1PE0 - chains A and B; structure by X-ray diffraction, 1.70 A resolution.

[Chain A]
Protein: DJ-1
From: Homo sapiens
Reference sequence: Q99497 (PARK7_HUMAN); numbering as in UniProt (aligned over 1-189)
Sequence (197 residues; each row starts with the number of its first residue):
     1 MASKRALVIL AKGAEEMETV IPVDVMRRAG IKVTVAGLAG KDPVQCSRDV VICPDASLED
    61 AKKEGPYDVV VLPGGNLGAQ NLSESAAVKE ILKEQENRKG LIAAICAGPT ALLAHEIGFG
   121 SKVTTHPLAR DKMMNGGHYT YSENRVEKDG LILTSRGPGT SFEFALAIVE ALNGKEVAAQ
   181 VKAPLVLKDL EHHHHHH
Unresolved in the structure: 1, 189-197
Differences from the reference sequence: engineered mutation R130 (Lys in Q99497); expression tag (190-197)
Swiss-Prot annotation at these positions:
  - active site: C106 (Nucleophile), H126
  - site: D149, G150 (Cleavage)
  - modified residue: A2 (N-acetylalanine), Y67 (Phosphotyrosine), C106 (Cysteine sulfinic acid (-SO2H)), K148 (N6-acetyllysine), K182 (N6-succinyllysine)
  - lipidation (S-palmitoyl cysteine): C46, C53, C106
  - natural variant: L10 (L10P: In PARK7; uncertain significance), M26 (M26I: In PARK7), A39 (A39S: Found in early-onset Parkinson disease with digenic inheritance), Q45 (deletion: In PARK7), E64 (E64D: In PARK7), A104 (A104T: In PARK7), D149 (D149A: In PARK7), E163 (E163K: In PARK7; uncertain significance), L166 (L166P: In PARK7)
  - mutagenesis: L10 (L10P: Abolishes detoxification activity on methylglyocal-adducted CoA), E18 (E18A: Strongly decreases enzymatic activity. Almost abolishes detoxification activity on methylglyocal-adducted CoA; E18D: Strongly decreases enzymatic activity ...), C46 (C46A: Reduces protein stability. No effect on oxidation; C46A: Reduces protein stability. No effect on oxidation. Reduced localization in lipid rafts; when associated with A-106 ...), V51 (V51A: Disrupts dimer formation and strongly reduces ability to eliminate hydrogen peroxide), C53 (C53A: Strongly reduces chaperone activity and ability to eliminate hydrogen peroxide; C53S: No effect on mitochondrial translocation neither on deglycase activity), C106 (C106A: Abolishes enzymatic activity. Abolishes oxidation, association with mitochondria and protease activity. No effect on chaperone activity. Reduces binding to OTUD7B ...), H126 (H126A: Strongly decreases enzymatic activity), A179 (A179T: No effect on detoxification activity on methylglyocal-adducted CoA)

[Chain B]
Protein: DJ-1
From: Homo sapiens
Reference sequence: Q99497 (PARK7_HUMAN); residues 201-389 here correspond to UniProt positions 1-189 (UniProt number = residue number - 200)
Sequence (197 residues; numbered 201 to 397; the number before each row is that of its first residue):
   201 MASKRALVIL AKGAEEMETV IPVDVMRRAG IKVTVAGLAG KDPVQCSRDV VICPDASLED
   261 AKKEGPYDVV VLPGGNLGAQ NLSESAAVKE ILKEQENRKG LIAAICAGPT ALLAHEIGFG
   321 SKVTTHPLAR DKMMNGGHYT YSENRVEKDG LILTSRGPGT SFEFALAIVE ALNGKEVAAQ
   381 VKAPLVLKDL EHHHHHH
Unresolved in the structure: 201, 389-397
Differences from the reference sequence: engineered mutation R330 (Lys130 in Q99497); expression tag (390-397)
Swiss-Prot annotation at these positions:
  - active site: C306 (Nucleophile), H326
  - site: D349, G350 (Cleavage)
  - modified residue: A202 (N-acetylalanine), Y267 (Phosphotyrosine), C306 (Cysteine sulfinic acid (-SO2H)), K348 (N6-acetyllysine), K382 (N6-succinyllysine)
  - lipidation (S-palmitoyl cysteine): C246, C253, C306

[How chain A and chain B interact]
Contacting residue pairs (65; chain A residue first):
  E15(A) - D224(B)
  E15(A) - R228(B)  salt bridge
  E16(A) - V220(B)
  E16(A) - D224(B)
  M17(A) - V220(B)
  M17(A) - I221(B)  hydrophobic
  M17(A) - D224(B)
  M17(A) - R228(B)
  M17(A) - F362(B)  hydrophobic
  V20(A) - E216(B)
  V20(A) - M217(B)
  V20(A) - V220(B)  hydrophobic
  I21(A) - M217(B)  hydrophobic
  I21(A) - I221(B)  hydrophobic
  V23(A) - V250(B)  hydrophobic
  D24(A) - E215(B)
  D24(A) - E216(B)
  D24(A) - M217(B)
  D24(A) - R248(B)
  R27(A) - R248(B)  hydrogen bond (side chain-backbone)
  R27(A) - D249(B)
  R27(A) - V250(B)
  R28(A) - E215(B)  salt bridge
  R28(A) - M217(B)
  R28(A) - R248(B)
  R28(A) - P358(B)
  R48(A) - D224(B)  salt bridge
  R48(A) - R227(B)  hydrogen bond (backbone-side chain)
  R48(A) - R228(B)
  D49(A) - R227(B)
  V50(A) - V223(B)  hydrophobic
  V50(A) - R227(B)
  V51(A) - I252(B)
  V51(A) - C253(B)  hydrogen bond (backbone-backbone)
  I52(A) - V251(B)
  C53(A) - V251(B)  hydrogen bond (backbone-backbone)
  C53(A) - C253(B)  hydrogen bond
  H126(A) - P384(B)
  H126(A) - V386(B)
  R145(A) - V386(B)  hydrogen bond (side chain-backbone)
  R145(A) - L387(B)
  R145(A) - K388(B)
  R156(A) - V386(B)
  G157(A) - L385(B)
  P158(A) - R228(B)
  P158(A) - F362(B)
  P158(A) - L385(B)
  G159(A) - L385(B)  hydrogen bond (backbone-backbone)
  G159(A) - V386(B)
  G159(A) - L387(B)
  T160(A) - V386(B)
  F162(A) - M217(B)  hydrophobic
  F162(A) - P358(B)
  P184(A) - H326(B)
  L185(A) - G357(B)
  L185(A) - P358(B)
  L185(A) - G359(B)  hydrogen bond (backbone-backbone)
  V186(A) - H326(B)
  V186(A) - R345(B)  hydrogen bond (backbone-side chain)
  V186(A) - R356(B)
  V186(A) - G359(B)
  V186(A) - T360(B)
  L187(A) - R345(B)  hydrogen bond (backbone-side chain)
  L187(A) - G359(B)
  K188(A) - K388(B)
Also at the interface, not in a pair above, chain A (32 interface residues in all): V25, P43, S47, P127
Also at the interface, not in a pair above, chain B (32 interface residues in all): V225, P243, S247, P327

[Summary]
Chain A and chain B each contribute 32 residues to their interface; the contacts include 10 hydrogen bonds and
3 salt bridges. Polar pairs include E15(A)-R228(B), R28(A)-E215(B) and R48(A)-D224(B).
Chain A and chain B are both DJ-1 (Homo sapiens); the structure, Crystal structure of the K130R mutant of
human DJ-1, was determined by X-ray diffraction, deposited together with 1PDV and 1PDW.
